Entry 8KGR (electron microscopy, 3.20 A resolution); this record covers chains C and A of the 4 polymer chains in the assembly.

Chain C:
Molecule: 52-nt DNA strand
Sequence (52 nucleotides; row label = number of the first residue in the row):
     1 ATGCATATATATGTATATGTATGTGTGTATATATACACATATATATATAT
    51 AT
Not modelled in the structure: 1-16, 49-52

Chain A:
Molecule: DNA topoisomerase 2
From: African swine fever virus
Reference sequence: A0A2X0THW2 (A0A2X0THW2_ASF); numbering as in UniProt (aligned over 1-1192)
Chain sequence (1211 residues; each row starts with the number of its first residue; numbers below 1 keep their minus sign (Glu-3 is residue -3)):
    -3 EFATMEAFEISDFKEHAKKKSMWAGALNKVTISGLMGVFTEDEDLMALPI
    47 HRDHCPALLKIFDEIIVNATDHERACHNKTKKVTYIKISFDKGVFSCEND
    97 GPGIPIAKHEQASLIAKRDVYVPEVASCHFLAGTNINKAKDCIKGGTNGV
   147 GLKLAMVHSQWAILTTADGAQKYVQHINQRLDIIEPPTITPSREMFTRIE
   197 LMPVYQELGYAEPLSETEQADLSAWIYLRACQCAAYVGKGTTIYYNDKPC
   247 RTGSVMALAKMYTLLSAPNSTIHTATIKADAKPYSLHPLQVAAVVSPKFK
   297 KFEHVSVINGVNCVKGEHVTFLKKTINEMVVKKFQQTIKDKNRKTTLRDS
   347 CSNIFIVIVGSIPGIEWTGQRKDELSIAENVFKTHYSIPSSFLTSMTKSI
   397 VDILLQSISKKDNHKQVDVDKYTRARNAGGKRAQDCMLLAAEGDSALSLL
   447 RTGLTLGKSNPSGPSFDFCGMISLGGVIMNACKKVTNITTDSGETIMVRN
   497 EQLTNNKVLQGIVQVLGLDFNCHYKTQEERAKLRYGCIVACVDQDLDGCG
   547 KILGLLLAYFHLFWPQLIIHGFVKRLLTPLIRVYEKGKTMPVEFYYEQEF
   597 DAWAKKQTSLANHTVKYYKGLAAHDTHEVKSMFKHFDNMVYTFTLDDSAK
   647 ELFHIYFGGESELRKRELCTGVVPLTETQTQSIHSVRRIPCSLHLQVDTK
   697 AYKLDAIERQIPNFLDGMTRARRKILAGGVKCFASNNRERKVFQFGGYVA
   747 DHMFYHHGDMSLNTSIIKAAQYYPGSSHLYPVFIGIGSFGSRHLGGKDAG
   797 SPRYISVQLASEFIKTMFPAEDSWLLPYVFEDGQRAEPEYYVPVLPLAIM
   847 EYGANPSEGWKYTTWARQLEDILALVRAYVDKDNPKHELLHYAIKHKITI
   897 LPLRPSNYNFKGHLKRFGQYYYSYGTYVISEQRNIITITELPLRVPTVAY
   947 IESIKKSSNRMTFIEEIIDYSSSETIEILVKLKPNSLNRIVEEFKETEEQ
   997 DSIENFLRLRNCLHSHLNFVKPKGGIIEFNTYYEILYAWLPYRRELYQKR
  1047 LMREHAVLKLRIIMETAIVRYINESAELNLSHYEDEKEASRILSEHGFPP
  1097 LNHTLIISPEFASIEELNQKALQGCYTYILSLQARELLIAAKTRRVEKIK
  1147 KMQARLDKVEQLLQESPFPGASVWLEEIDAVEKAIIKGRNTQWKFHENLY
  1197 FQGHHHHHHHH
Not modelled in the structure: -3 to 412, 1193-1207
Sequence notes: expression tag (-3 to 0, 1193-1207)
Ion coordination: Mg2+: Asp539 (shared with 1 residue of chain D)
From the paper describing this entry:
  - Mg2+ coordination: Asp539
  - catalytic residues: Arg799, Tyr800
  - binding site for the 52-nt DNA strand (chain C): Met475, Asn476, Lys480, Lys547, Arg799, Tyr800, Ser953, Arg956, Arg1004, His1010, His1012
  - conformationally variable residues: Tyr800

Interface between chain C and chain A:
Residue-residue contacts (33):
  DA31(C) with Arg799(A), salt bridge to the phosphate; Tyr800(A), hydrogen bond to the phosphate
  DT32(C) with Arg799(A), salt bridge to the phosphate
  DC36(C) with Val473(A), base contact; Met475(A), phosphate contact; Gln498(A), phosphate contact
  DA37(C) with Val473(A), sugar contact; Ile474(A), sugar contact; Met475(A), phosphate contact; Asn476(A), phosphate contact; Lys480(A), salt bridge to the phosphate; Lys547(A), hydrogen bond to the base
  DC38(C) with Asn476(A), hydrogen bond to the phosphate; Pro852(A), base contact; Ser853(A), phosphate contact; Glu854(A), sugar contact
  DA39(C) with Lys479(A), salt bridge to the phosphate; Ser657(A), hydrogen bond to the phosphate; Arg660(A), salt bridge to the phosphate; Pro852(A), base contact; Ser853(A), sugar contact; Gly855(A), hydrogen bond to the phosphate; Trp856(A), sugar contact; Lys857(A), base contact
  DT40(C) with Ser657(A), phosphate contact; Lys661(A), salt bridge to the phosphate; Lys857(A), sugar contact; His1012(A), sugar contact
  DA41(C) with His1010(A), sugar contact; His1012(A), salt bridge to the phosphate
  DA43(C) with Arg1004(A), salt bridge to the phosphate
  DT44(C) with Ser953(A), hydrogen bond to the phosphate; Arg956(A), salt bridge to the phosphate
Other interface residues (no listed pair), chain C (11 interface residues in all): DA35
Other interface residues (no listed pair), chain A (30 interface residues in all): Gly471, Leu551, Phe653, Lys699, Gln706, Ser797

Overview:
11 residues of chain C and 30 residues of chain A are in contact, with 6 hydrogen bonds and 9 salt bridges.
Among the polar pairs are DA37(C)-Lys547(A), DA31(C)-Tyr800(A) and DC38(C)-Asn476(A). The paper reports
catalytic residues Arg799(A) and Tyr800(A); a binding site for the 52-nt DNA strand (chain C) at Met475(A),
Asn476(A) and Lys480(A) among others.
Chain C is a 52-nt DNA strand and chain A is DNA topoisomerase 2 (African swine fever virus); the structure,
Structure of African swine fever virus topoisomerase II in complex with dsDNA, was determined by electron
microscopy, deposited together with 8KGM, 8KGN and 8KGQ.
